4Z5C - chains B and C of the 4 polymer chains in the assembly; structure by X-ray diffraction, 2.50 A resolution.

== Chain B ==
Molecule: Antitoxin HipB
Organism: Escherichia coli
UniProtKB: P23873 (HIPB_ECOLI); residues 4-74 here = UniProt positions 4-74
Sequence (71 residues; numbered 4 to 74; the number before each row is that of its first residue):
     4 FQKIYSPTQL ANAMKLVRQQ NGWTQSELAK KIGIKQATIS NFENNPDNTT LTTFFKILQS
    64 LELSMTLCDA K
Curated features (UniProtKB/Swiss-Prot):
  - DNA-binding region: Arg21 to Asn47 (H-T-H motif)

== Chain C ==
Molecule: 21-nt DNA strand
Sequence (21 nucleotides; row label = number of the first residue in the row):
     1 TTTATCCCGT AGAGCGGATA A

== Chain B / chain C interface ==
Residue-residue contacts (11):
  Arg21(B) - DT3(C)  salt bridge to the phosphate
  Thr27(B) - DT2(C)  phosphate contact
  Thr27(B) - DT3(C)  phosphate contact
  Gln28(B) - DT3(C)  hydrogen bond to the phosphate
  Gln28(B) - DA4(C)  hydrogen bond to the phosphate
  Ser29(B) - DT3(C)  base contact
  Gln39(B) - DT3(C)  base contact
  Gln39(B) - DA4(C)  hydrogen bond to the base
  Ala40(B) - DT5(C)  base contact
  Ser43(B) - DA4(C)  hydrogen bond to the phosphate
  Asn47(B) - DA4(C)  hydrogen bond to the phosphate
Other interface residues (no listed pair), chain C (5 interface residues in all): DC6

== In short ==
8 residues of chain B and 5 residues of chain C are in contact; the contacts include 5 hydrogen bonds and 1
salt bridge. Among the polar pairs are Gln39(B)-DA4(C), Gln28(B)-DT3(C) and Gln28(B)-DA4(C). Curated
annotation (UniProt) lists 2 mutagenesis sites on chain B.
Chain B is Antitoxin HipB (Escherichia coli) and chain C is a 21-nt DNA strand; the structure, HipB-O3 21mer
complex, was determined by X-ray diffraction.
